Entry 5Z3G (electron microscopy, 3.65 A resolution); this record covers chains A and S of the 35 polymer chains in the assembly.

== Chain A ==
Molecule: 25S rRNA
From: Saccharomyces cerevisiae
Sequence (3396 nucleotides; each row starts with the number of its first residue):
     1 GUUUGACCUC AAAUCAGGUA GGAGUACCCG CUGAACUUAA GCAUAUCAAU AAGCGGAGGA
    61 AAAGAAACCA ACCGGGAUUG CCUUAGUAAC GGCGAGUGAA GCGGCAAAAG CUCAAAUUUG
   121 AAAUCUGGUA CCUUCGGUGC CCGAGUUGUA AUUUGGAGAG GGCAACUUUG GGGCCGUUCC
   181 UUGUCUAUGU UCCUUGGAAC AGGACGUCAU AGAGGGUGAG AAUCCCGUGU GGCGAGGAGU
   241 GCGGUUCUUU GUAAAGUGCC UUCGAAGAGU CGAGUUGUUU GGGAAUGCAG CUCUAAGUGG
   301 GUGGUAAAUU CCAUCUAAAG CUAAAUAUUG GCGAGAGACC GAUAGCGAAC AAGUACAGUG
   361 AUGGAAAGAU GAAAAGAACU UUGAAAAGAG AGUGAAAAAG UACGUGAAAU UGUUGAAAGG
   421 GAAGGGCAUU UGAUCAGACA UGGUGUUUUG UGCCCUCUGC UCCUUGUGGG UAGGGGAAUC
   481 UCGCAUUUCA CUGGGCCAGC AUCAGUUUUG GUGGCAGGAU AAAUCCAUAG GAAUGUAGCU
   541 UGCCUCGGUA AGUAUUAUAG CCUGUGGGAA UACUGCCAGC UGGGACUGAG GACUGCGACG
   601 UAAGUCAAGG AUGCUGGCAU AAUGGUUAUA UGCCGCCCGU CUUGAAACAC GGACCAAGGA
   661 GUCUAACGUC UAUGCGAGUG UUUGGGUGUA AAACCCAUAC GCGUAAUGAA AGUGAACGUA
   721 GGUUGGGGCC UCGCAAGAGG UGCACAAUCG ACCGAUCCUG AUGUCUUCGG AUGGAUUUGA
   781 GUAAGAGCAU AGCUGUUGGG ACCCGAAAGA UGGUGAACUA UGCCUGAAUA GGGUGAAGCC
   841 AGAGGAAACU CUGGUGGAGG CUCGUAGCGG UUCUGACGUG CAAAUCGAUC GUCGAAUUUG
   901 GGUAUAGGGG CGAAAGACUA AUCGAACCAU CUAGUAGCUG GUUCCUGCCG AAGUUUCCCU
   961 CAGGAUAGCA GAAGCUCGUA UCAGUUUUAU GAGGUAAAGC GAAUGAUUAG AGGUUCCGGG
  1021 GUCGAAAUGA CCUUGACCUA UUCUCAAACU UUAAAUAUGU AAGAAGUCCU UGUUACUUAA
  1081 UUGAACGUGG ACAUUUGAAU GAAGAGCUUU UAGUGGGCCA UUUUUGGUAA GCAGAACUGG
  1141 CGAUGCGGGA UGAACCGAAC GUAGAGUUAA GGUGCCGGAA UACACGCUCA UCAGACACCA
  1201 CAAAAGGUGU UAGUUCAUCU AGACAGCCGG ACGGUGGCCA UGGAAGUCGG AAUCCGCUAA
  1261 GGAGUGUGUA ACAACUCACC GGCCGAAUGA ACUAGCCCUG AAAAUGGAUG GCGCUCAAGC
  1321 GUGUUACCUA UACUCUACCG UCAGGGUUGA UAUGAUGCCC UGACGAGUAG GCAGGCGUGG
  1381 AGGUCAGUGA CGAAGCCUAG ACCGUAAGGU CGGGUCGAAC GGCCUCUAGU GCAGAUCUUG
  1441 GUGGUAGUAG CAAAUAUUCA AAUGAGAACU UUGAAGACUG AAGUGGGGAA AGGUUCCACG
  1501 UCAACAGCAG UUGGACGUGG GUUAGUCGAU CCUAAGAGAU GGGGAAGCUC CGUUUCAAAG
  1561 GCCUGAUUUU AUGCAGGCCA CCAUCGAAAG GGAAUCCGGU UAAGAUUCCG GAACCUGGAU
  1621 AUGGAUUCUU CACGGUAACG UAACUGAAUG UGGAGACGUC GGCGCGAGCC CUGGGAGGAG
  1681 UUAUCUUUUC UUCUUAACAG CUUAUCACCC CGGAAUUGGU UUAUCCGGAG AUGGGGUCUU
  1741 AUGGCUGGAA GAGGCCAGCA CCUUUGCUGG CUCCGGUGCG CUUGUGACGG CCCGUGAAAA
  1801 UCCACAGGAA GGAAUAGUUU UCAUGCCAGG UCGUACUGAU AACCGCAGCA GGUCUCCAAG
  1861 GUGAACAGCC UCUAGUUGAU AGAAUAAUGU AGAUAAGGGA AGUCGGCAAA AUAGAUCCGU
  1921 AACUUCGGGA UAAGGAUUGG CUCUAAGGGU CGGGUAGUGA GGGCCUUGGU CAGACGCAGC
  1981 GGGCGUGCUU GUGGACUGCU UGGUGGGGCU UGCUCUGCUA GGCGGACUAC UUGCGUGCCU
  2041 UGUUGUAGAC GGCCUUGGUA GGUCUCUUGU AGACCGUCGC UUGCUACAAU UAACGAUCAA
  2101 CUUAGAACUG GUACGGACAA GGGGAAUCUG ACUGUCUAAU UAAAACAUAG CAUUGCGAUG
  2161 GUCAGAAAGU GAUGUUGACG CAAUGUGAUU UCUGCCCAGU GCUCUGAAUG UCAAAGUGAA
  2221 GAAAUUCAAC CAAGCGCGGG UAAACGGCGG GAGUAACUAU GACUCUCUUA AGGUAGCCAA
  2281 AUGCCUCGUC AUCUAAUUAG UGACGCGCAU GAAUGGAUUA ACGAGAUUCC CACUGUCCCU
  2341 AUCUACUAUC UAGCGAAACC ACAGCCAAGG GAACGGGCUU GGCAGAAUCA GCGGGGAAAG
  2401 AAGACCCUGU UGAGCUUGAC UCUAGUUUGA CAUUGUGAAG AGACAUAGAG GGUGUAGAAU
  2461 AAGUGGGAGC UUCGGCGCCA GUGAAAUACC ACUACCUUUA UAGUUUCUUU ACUUAUUCAA
  2521 UGAAGCGGAG CUGGAAUUCA UUUUCCACGU UCUAGCAUUC AAGGUCCCAU UCGGGGCUGA
  2581 UCCGGGUUGA AGACAUUGUC AGGUGGGGAG UUUGGCUGGG GCGGCACAUC UGUUAAACGA
  2641 UAACGCAGAU GUCCUAAGGG GGGCUCAUGG AGAACAGAAA UCUCCAGUAG AACAAAAGGG
  2701 UAAAAGCCCC CUUGAUUUUG AUUUUCAGUG UGAAUACAAA CCAUGAAAGU GUGGCCUAUC
  2761 GAUCCUUUAG UCCCUCGGAA UUUGAGGCUA GAGGUGCCAG AAAAGUUACC ACAGGGAUAA
  2821 CUGGCUUGUG GCAGUCAAGC GUUCAUAGCG ACAUUGCUUU UUGAUUCUUC GAUGUCGGCU
  2881 CUUCCUAUCA UACCGAAGCA GAAUUCGGUA AGCGUUGGAU UGUUCACCCA CUAAUAGGGA
  2941 ACGUGAGCUG GGUUUAGACC GUCGUGAGAC AGGUUAGUUU UACCCUACUG AUGAAUGUUA
  3001 CCGCAAUAGU AAUUGAACUU AGUACGAGAG GAACAGUUCA UUCGGAUAAU UGGUUUUUGC
  3061 GGCUGUCUGA UCAGGCAUUG CCGCGAAGCU ACCAUCCGCU GGAUUAUGGC UGAACGCCUC
  3121 UAAGUCAGAA UCCAUGCUAG AACGCGGUGA UUUCUUUGCU CCACACAAUA UAGAUGGAUA
  3181 CGAAUAAGGC GUCCUUGUGG CGUCGCUGAA CCAUAGCAGG CUAGCAACGG UGCACUUGGC
  3241 GGAAAGGCCU UGGGUGCUUG CUGGCGAAUU GCAAUGUCAU UUUGCGUGGG GAUAAAUCAU
  3301 UUGUAUACGA CUUAGAUGUA CAACGGGGUA UUGUAAGCAG UAGAGUAGCC UUGUUGUUAC
  3361 GAUCUGCUGA GAUUAAGCCU UUGUUGUCUG AUUUGU
Disordered / not traced: 305-310, 478-481, 706-719, 759-772, 816-925, 992-1058, 1064-1096, 1128-1132, 1191-1200, 1220-1287, 1301-1309, 1452-1879, 1884-2348, 2371-2377, 2383-2996, 3152-3157, 3169-3171, 3280-3283, 3339-3365, 3396

== Chain S ==
Molecule: 60S ribosomal protein L16-A
From: Saccharomyces cerevisiae S288c
UniProt: P26784 (RL16A_YEAST); residue numbers follow UniProt; this construct covers 1-199
Sequence (199 residues; each row starts with the number of its first residue):
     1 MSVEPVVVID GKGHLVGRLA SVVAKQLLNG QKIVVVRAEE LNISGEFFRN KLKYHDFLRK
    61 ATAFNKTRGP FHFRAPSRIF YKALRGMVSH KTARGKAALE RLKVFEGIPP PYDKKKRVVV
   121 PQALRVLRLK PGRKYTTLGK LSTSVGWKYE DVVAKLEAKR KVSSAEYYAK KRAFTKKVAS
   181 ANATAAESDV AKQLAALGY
Disordered / not traced: 1-2
UniProt features mapped onto this chain:
  - modified residue: Ser2 (N-acetylserine)
  - cross-link: Lys177 (Glycyl lysine isopeptide (Lys-Gly) (interchain with G-Cter in ubiquitin))

== How chain A and chain S interact ==
Pairs across the interface (118; chain A residue first):
  U631(A) - Ala93(S)  phosphate contact
  G632(A) - Thr92(S)  hydrogen bond to the phosphate
  G632(A) - Ala93(S)  hydrogen bond to the phosphate
  G632(A) - Arg94(S)  hydrogen bond to the phosphate
  G1174(A) - Ser21(S)  hydrogen bond to the sugar
  G1174(A) - Met87(S)  hydrogen bond to the base
  C1175(A) - Ser21(S)  hydrogen bond to the sugar
  C1175(A) - Ala24(S)  sugar contact
  C1175(A) - Met87(S)  hydrogen bond to the sugar
  C1176(A) - Lys25(S)  salt bridge to the phosphate
  C1176(A) - Leu28(S)  phosphate contact
  C1176(A) - Met87(S)  sugar contact
  G1177(A) - Arg94(S)  salt bridge to the phosphate
  G1178(A) - Lys25(S)  salt bridge to the phosphate
  U1181(A) - Arg18(S)  base contact
  U1181(A) - Ser21(S)  hydrogen bond to the base
  U1181(A) - Val22(S)  base contact
  U1181(A) - Gln122(S)  hydrogen bond to the sugar
  C1189(A) - Arg133(S)  hydrogen bond to the base
  A1190(A) - Arg49(S)  salt bridge to the phosphate
  G1311(A) - Gly86(S)  hydrogen bond to the base
  G1311(A) - Met87(S)  base contact
  C1312(A) - Lys82(S)  phosphate contact
  C1312(A) - Ala83(S)  hydrogen bond to the sugar
  C1312(A) - Gly86(S)  sugar contact
  C1312(A) - Met87(S)  base contact
  G1313(A) - Gly17(S)  hydrogen bond to the phosphate
  G1313(A) - Lys82(S)  salt bridge to the phosphate
  G1313(A) - Ala83(S)  phosphate contact
  C1314(A) - Val16(S)  phosphate contact
  C1314(A) - Gly17(S)  hydrogen bond to the phosphate
  C1314(A) - Arg18(S)  hydrogen bond to the sugar
  U1315(A) - Leu15(S)  phosphate contact
  U1315(A) - Arg18(S)  salt bridge to the phosphate
  U1315(A) - Ser44(S)  hydrogen bond to the phosphate
  U1315(A) - Arg128(S)  phosphate contact
  U1315(A) - Leu129(S)  sugar contact
  U1315(A) - Arg133(S)  sugar contact
  C1316(A) - Leu127(S)  base contact
  C1316(A) - Arg128(S)  base contact
  C1316(A) - Leu129(S)  base contact
  C1316(A) - Lys130(S)  hydrogen bond to the phosphate
  C1316(A) - Pro131(S)  base contact
  C1316(A) - Arg133(S)  salt bridge to the phosphate
  A1317(A) - Arg18(S)  phosphate contact
  A1318(A) - Gly17(S)  hydrogen bond to the base
  A1318(A) - Arg18(S)  salt bridge to the phosphate
  C2365(A) - Arg68(S)  hydrogen bond to the base
  C2366(A) - Thr62(S)  sugar contact
  C2366(A) - Phe64(S)  sugar contact
  G2382(A) - Arg68(S)  base contact
  G2382(A) - Gly69(S)  sugar contact
  G2382(A) - Pro70(S)  sugar contact
  G2382(A) - Arg85(S)  salt bridge to the phosphate
  G2382(A) - His90(S)  salt bridge to the phosphate
  G2382(A) - Lys91(S)  salt bridge to the phosphate
  A3005(A) - Tyr149(S)  sugar contact
  A3006(A) - Tyr149(S)  phosphate contact
  U3007(A) - His72(S)  sugar contact
  U3007(A) - Phe73(S)  sugar contact
  U3007(A) - Arg74(S)  salt bridge to the phosphate
  A3008(A) - Lys66(S)  salt bridge to the phosphate
  A3008(A) - Phe71(S)  phosphate contact
  A3008(A) - His72(S)  salt bridge to the phosphate
  A3008(A) - Arg74(S)  salt bridge to the phosphate
  G3009(A) - Lys66(S)  phosphate contact
  C3132(A) - His55(S)  sugar contact
  C3133(A) - Gly146(S)  phosphate contact
  A3134(A) - Gly146(S)  phosphate contact
  A3134(A) - Lys148(S)  hydrogen bond to the phosphate
  U3135(A) - Lys148(S)  salt bridge to the phosphate
  A3172(A) - Ala93(S)  base contact
  A3172(A) - Arg94(S)  base contact
  A3172(A) - Ala97(S)  base contact
  A3172(A) - Arg101(S)  hydrogen bond to the sugar
  G3173(A) - Arg101(S)  salt bridge to the phosphate
  A3178(A) - Glu4(S)  hydrogen bond to the sugar
  A3178(A) - Val6(S)  base contact
  A3178(A) - Val8(S)  base contact
  U3179(A) - Lys116(S)  sugar contact
  A3180(A) - Asp113(S)  base contact
  A3180(A) - Lys114(S)  hydrogen bond to the base
  A3180(A) - Lys115(S)  sugar contact
  A3180(A) - Lys116(S)  sugar contact
  A3180(A) - Arg117(S)  hydrogen bond to the sugar
  A3180(A) - Tyr167(S)  stacking on the base
  A3180(A) - Lys171(S)  salt bridge to the phosphate
  C3181(A) - Ser164(S)  hydrogen bond to the sugar
  C3181(A) - Ala165(S)  sugar contact
  C3181(A) - Tyr168(S)  stacking on the base
  G3182(A) - Arg117(S)  salt bridge to the phosphate
  G3182(A) - Arg160(S)  salt bridge to the phosphate
  G3182(A) - Lys161(S)  hydrogen bond to the phosphate
  A3183(A) - Lys12(S)  salt bridge to the phosphate
  A3183(A) - Arg37(S)  salt bridge to the phosphate
  A3183(A) - Lys161(S)  salt bridge to the phosphate
  U3185(A) - Arg125(S)  salt bridge to the phosphate
  U3185(A) - Val126(S)  sugar contact
  G3189(A) - Tyr168(S)  phosphate contact
  C3190(A) - Tyr168(S)  hydrogen bond to the phosphate
  C3190(A) - Arg172(S)  salt bridge to the phosphate
  G3191(A) - Arg172(S)  salt bridge to the phosphate
  G3191(A) - Lys176(S)  hydrogen bond to the phosphate
  U3192(A) - Lys176(S)  salt bridge to the phosphate
  G3208(A) - Lys116(S)  base contact
  A3243(A) - Glu106(S)  base contact
  A3243(A) - Gly107(S)  base contact
  A3243(A) - Ile108(S)  hydrogen bond to the base
  A3243(A) - Pro109(S)  base contact
  A3243(A) - Pro110(S)  sugar contact
  A3243(A) - Leu156(S)  base contact
  A3243(A) - Glu157(S)  hydrogen bond to the base
  A3243(A) - Lys159(S)  salt bridge to the phosphate
  A3244(A) - Phe105(S)  base contact
  A3244(A) - Pro109(S)  base contact
  A3244(A) - Pro110(S)  sugar contact
  A3245(A) - Pro110(S)  sugar contact
  G3246(A) - Pro111(S)  phosphate contact
Other interface residues (no listed pair), chain A (53 interface residues in all): G421, C633, G2381, A3184, G3242
Other interface residues (no listed pair), chain S (86 interface residues in all): Pro5, Lys32, Glu40, Ile43, Lys53, Leu84, Val88, Ser89, Tyr112, Ser144, Val145

== In short ==
The interface between chain A and chain S involves 53 residues on one side and 86 on the other, with 30
hydrogen bonds, 28 salt bridges and 2 aromatic stacking contacts. Polar contacts include G1174(A)-Met87(S),
U1181(A)-Ser21(S) and C1189(A)-Arg133(S).
Chain A is 25S rRNA (Saccharomyces cerevisiae) and chain S is 60S ribosomal protein L16-A (Saccharomyces
cerevisiae S288c); the structure, Cryo-EM structure of a nucleolar pre-60S ribosome (Rpf1-TAP), was determined
by electron microscopy together with 5Z1G from the same study.
